PDB entry 4X71 | X-ray diffraction, 2.00 A resolution | chain A

Chain A:
Name: Lipase
Source organism: Geobacillus stearothermophilus T6
Notes: EC 3.1.1.3
Reference sequence: Q93A71 (Q93A71_GEOSE); residues 4-389 here correspond to UniProt positions 33-418 (UniProt number = residue number + 29)
Sequence (392 residues; each row starts with the number of its first residue):
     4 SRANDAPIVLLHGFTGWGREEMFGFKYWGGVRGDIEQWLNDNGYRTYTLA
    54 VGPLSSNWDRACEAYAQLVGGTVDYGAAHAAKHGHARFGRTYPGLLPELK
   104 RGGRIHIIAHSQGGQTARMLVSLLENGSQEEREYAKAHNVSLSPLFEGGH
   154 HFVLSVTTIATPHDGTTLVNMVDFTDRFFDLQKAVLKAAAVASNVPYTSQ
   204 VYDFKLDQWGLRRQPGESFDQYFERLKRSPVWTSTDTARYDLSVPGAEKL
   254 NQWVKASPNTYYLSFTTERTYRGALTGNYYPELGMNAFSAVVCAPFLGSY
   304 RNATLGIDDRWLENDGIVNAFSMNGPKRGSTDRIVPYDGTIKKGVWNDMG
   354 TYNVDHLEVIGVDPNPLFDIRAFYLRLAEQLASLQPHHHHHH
Sequence notes: engineered mutation Thr269 (Ala298 in Q93A71); conflict Ala323 (Thr352 in Q93A71); expression tag (390-395)
Ion coordination: Zn2+: Asp62, His82, His88, Asp239; Ca2+: Gly287, Glu361, Asp366, Pro367
From the paper describing this entry:
  - Ca2+ coordination: Glu361, Asp366
  - Zn2+ coordination: His82
  - mutagenesis - H86Y/A269T/R374W (87-fold), R374W (2.3-fold): increased stability
  - mutagenesis - H86Y/A269T/R374W, R374W: unchanged catalytic activity on pNP
  - mutagenesis - H86Y/A269T: increased stability in response to thermal-induced unfolding
  - mutagenesis - R374W: unchanged stability in response to unfolding temperature

In short:
The Zn2+ site is built by Asp62, His82, His88 and Asp239. Gly287, Glu361, Asp366 and Pro367 form the Ca2+
site. The paper reports that H86Y/A269T/R374W and R374W increase stability; Ca2+ coordination by Glu361 and
Asp366.
Chain A is Lipase (Geobacillus stearothermophilus T6); the structure, Crystal Structure of lipase from
Geobacillus stearothermophilus T6 methanol stable variant A269T, was determined by X-ray diffraction,
deposited together with 4X6U, 4X7B and 4X85.
